1Q3U - chains D and A of the 8 polymer chains in the assembly; structure by X-ray diffraction, 2.90 A resolution.

# Chain D
Molecule: loxP DNA
Sequence (37 nucleotides; row label = number of the first residue in the row):
   100 GGATAACTTC GTATAGCATA CATTATACGA AGTTATC

# Chain A
Protein: Cre recombinase
From: Enterobacteria phage P1
UniProtKB: P06956 (RECR_BPP1); numbering as in UniProt (aligned over 1-343)
Amino-acid sequence (347 residues; row label = number of the first residue in the row; numbers below 1 keep their minus sign (Phe-3 is residue -3)):
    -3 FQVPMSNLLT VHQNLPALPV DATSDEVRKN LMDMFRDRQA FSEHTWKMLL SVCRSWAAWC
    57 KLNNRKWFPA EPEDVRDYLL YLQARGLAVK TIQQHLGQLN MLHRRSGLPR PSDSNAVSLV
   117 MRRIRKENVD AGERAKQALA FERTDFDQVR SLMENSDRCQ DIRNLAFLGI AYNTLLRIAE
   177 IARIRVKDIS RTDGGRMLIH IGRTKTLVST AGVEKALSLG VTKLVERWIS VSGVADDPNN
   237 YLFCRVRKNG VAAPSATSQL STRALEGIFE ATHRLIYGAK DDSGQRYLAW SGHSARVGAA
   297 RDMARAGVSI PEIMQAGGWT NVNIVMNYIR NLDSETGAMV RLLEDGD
Disordered / not traced: -3 to 9, 342-343
Differences from the reference sequence: cloning artifact (-3 to 0)
Residues lining bound ligands:
  - Mg2+ (MG), molecule 1: Leu135, His269, Tyr273
  - Mg2+ (MG), molecule 2: Met149, Gln156, Asp157, Asn160
  - Mg2+ (MG), molecule 3: Gln156, Arg159, Asn160, Ile264
Curated features (UniProtKB/Swiss-Prot):
  - active site: Arg173, His289, Arg292, Trp315, Tyr324 (O-(3'-phospho-DNA)-tyrosine intermediate)
Reported in the primary citation:
  - catalytic residues: Arg173, Arg292, Tyr324
  - catalytic residues: His289 (proposed by the authors, not directly observed)
  - binding site for loxP DNA: Lys86, Arg173, Lys201, Arg292, Tyr324
  - binding site for loxP DNA: Trp315
  - binding site for loxP DNA (chain D): Arg100, Arg121
  - conformationally variable residues (loop rearrangement): Gly198 to Gly208, Gly314 to Val318, Tyr324
  - catalytic residues: Lys201 (citing earlier work)

# Interface between chain D and chain A
Residue-residue contacts (53):
  DA102(D) - Lys244(A)  base contact
  DT103(D) - Lys244(A)  hydrogen bond to the base
  DA104(D) - Lys244(A)  sugar contact
  DA105(D) - Arg154(A)  salt bridge to the phosphate
  DA105(D) - Gln156(A)  phosphate contact
  DA105(D) - Val242(A)  phosphate contact
  DA105(D) - Arg243(A)  sugar contact
  DA105(D) - Lys244(A)  sugar contact
  DC106(D) - Gln156(A)  phosphate contact
  DC106(D) - Arg159(A)  salt bridge to the phosphate
  DC106(D) - Arg241(A)  phosphate contact
  DC106(D) - Val242(A)  phosphate contact
  DC106(D) - Leu256(A)  phosphate contact
  DC106(D) - Ala260(A)  sugar contact
  DT107(D) - Gln255(A)  phosphate contact
  DT107(D) - Leu256(A)  phosphate contact
  DT107(D) - Ser257(A)  hydrogen bond to the phosphate
  DT107(D) - Ala260(A)  phosphate contact
  DT108(D) - Ser257(A)  base contact
  DT108(D) - Arg259(A)  base contact
  DC109(D) - Arg259(A)  base contact
  DT111(D) - Met44(A)  base contact
  DT111(D) - Ser47(A)  hydrogen bond to the phosphate
  DT111(D) - Arg50(A)  salt bridge to the phosphate
  DA112(D) - Met44(A)  hydrogen bond to the base
  DA112(D) - Arg81(A)  salt bridge to the phosphate
  DA112(D) - Leu83(A)  phosphate contact
  DA112(D) - Thr87(A)  sugar contact
  DA112(D) - His91(A)  salt bridge to the phosphate
  DA112(D) - Arg282(A)  hydrogen bond to the base
  DT113(D) - Met44(A)  base contact
  DT113(D) - Leu83(A)  phosphate contact
  DT113(D) - Ala84(A)  hydrogen bond to the phosphate
  DT113(D) - Thr87(A)  hydrogen bond to the phosphate
  DT113(D) - Gln90(A)  base contact
  DT113(D) - Arg282(A)  hydrogen bond to the sugar
  DA114(D) - Lys86(A)  hydrogen bond to the base
  DA114(D) - Gln90(A)  base contact
  DA114(D) - Ala131(A)  phosphate contact
  DA114(D) - Lys132(A)  hydrogen bond to the phosphate
  DA114(D) - Tyr283(A)  sugar contact
  DG115(D) - Lys86(A)  hydrogen bond to the base
  DG115(D) - His289(A)  sugar contact
  DG115(D) - Tyr324(A)  hydrogen bond to the phosphate
  DC116(D) - Arg292(A)  salt bridge to the phosphate
  DC116(D) - Trp315(A)  phosphate contact
  DC116(D) - Asn317(A)  sugar contact
  DC116(D) - Ile320(A)  phosphate contact
  DA117(D) - Lys201(A)  phosphate contact
  DA117(D) - Thr202(A)  hydrogen bond to the phosphate
  DA117(D) - Asn317(A)  hydrogen bond to the base
  DT118(D) - Lys201(A)  phosphate contact
  DT118(D) - Thr202(A)  phosphate contact
Also at the interface, not in a pair above, chain D (17 interface residues in all): DG110
Also at the interface, not in a pair above, chain A (39 interface residues in all): Lys43, Gln133, Leu203, Val204, Thr316

# Summary
17 residues of chain D face 39 of chain A across their interface; the contacts include 14 hydrogen bonds and 6
salt bridges. Polar contacts include DT103(D)-Lys244(A), DA112(D)-Met44(A) and DA112(D)-Arg282(A). From the
paper: catalytic residues Arg173(A), Arg292(A) and Tyr324(A) among others; a binding site for loxP DNA at
Lys86(A), Arg173(A) and Lys201(A) among others.
Chain D is loxP DNA and chain A is Cre recombinase (Enterobacteria phage P1); the structure, Crystal structure
of a wild-type Cre recombinase-loxP synapse: pre-cleavage complex, was determined by X-ray diffraction
together with 1NZB, 1OUQ and 1Q3V from the same study.
